PDB entry 5CZ9 | X-ray diffraction, 2.90 A resolution | chains D and E of the 28 polymer chains in the assembly

== Chain D ==
Molecule: Proteasome subunit alpha type-5
From: Saccharomyces cerevisiae (strain ATCC 204508 / S288c)
Notes: EC 3.4.25.1
UniProt: P32379 (PSA5_YEAST); residues -7 to 252 here correspond to UniProt positions 1-260 (UniProt number = residue number + 8)
Sequence (260 residues; each row starts with the number of its first residue; numbers below 1 keep their minus sign (Met-7 is residue -7)):
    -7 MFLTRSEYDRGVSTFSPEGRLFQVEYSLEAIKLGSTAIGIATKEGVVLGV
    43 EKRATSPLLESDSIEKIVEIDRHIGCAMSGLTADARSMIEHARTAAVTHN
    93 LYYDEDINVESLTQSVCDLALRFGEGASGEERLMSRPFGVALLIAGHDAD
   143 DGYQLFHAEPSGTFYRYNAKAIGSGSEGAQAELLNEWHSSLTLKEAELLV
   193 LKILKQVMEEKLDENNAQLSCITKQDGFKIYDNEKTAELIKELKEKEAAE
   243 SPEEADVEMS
Unresolved in the structure: -7 to 0, 118-124, 243-252

== Chain E ==
Molecule: Proteasome subunit alpha type-6
From: Saccharomyces cerevisiae (strain ATCC 204508 / S288c)
Notes: EC 3.4.25.1
UniProt: P40302 (PSA6_YEAST); residues 0-233 here correspond to UniProt positions 1-234 (UniProt number = residue number + 1)
Sequence (234 residues; numbered 0 to 233; the number before each row is that of its first residue; numbering starts at 0):
     0 MFRNNYDGDTVTFSPTGRLFQVEYALEAIKQGSVTVGLRSNTHAVLVALK
    50 RNADELSSYQKKIIKCDEHMGLSLAGLAPDARVLSNYLRQQCNYSSLVFN
   100 RKLAVERAGHLLCDKAQKNTQSYGGRPYGVGLLIIGYDKSGAHLLEFQPS
   150 GNVTELYGTAIGARSQGAKTYLERTLDTFIKIDGNPDELIKAGVEAISQS
   200 LRDESLTVDNLSIAIVGKDTPFTIYDGEAVAKYI
Unresolved in the structure: 0-2
Swiss-Prot annotation at these positions:
  - modified residue: Ser13 (Phosphoserine)
  - cross-link: Lys190 (Glycyl lysine isopeptide (Lys-Gly) (interchain with G-Cter in ubiquitin))

== Interface between chain D and chain E ==
Contacting residue pairs (43):
  Ser5(D) with Arg125(E)
  Thr6(D) with Gly7(E); Gln20(E)
  Phe7(D) with Gln20(E), hydrogen bond (backbone-side chain); Tyr23(E); Ala24(E), hydrophobic; Leu76(E), hydrophobic; Arg125(E); Pro126(E); Gly128(E)
  Ser8(D) with Tyr23(E)
  Pro9(D) with Tyr23(E), hydrophobic; Glu26(E)
  Glu10(D) with Glu26(E); Gln30(E)
  Gly11(D) with Tyr23(E); Ala27(E)
  Leu13(D) with Arg125(E)
  Gln106(D) with Arg81(E), hydrogen bond
  Asp110(D) with Arg81(E), salt bridge
  Leu113(D) with Pro78(E), hydrophobic; Arg125(E)
  Glu117(D) with Tyr122(E), hydrogen bond
  Ser153(D) with Pro78(E)
  Gly154(D) with Pro78(E)
  Thr155(D) with Gln59(E)
  Phe156(D) with Gln59(E)
  Tyr157(D) with Arg50(E); Ala52(E); Ser56(E); Ser57(E)
  Arg158(D) with Ser56(E); Ser57(E), hydrogen bond (backbone-backbone)
  Tyr159(D) with Ala52(E); Asp53(E); Leu55(E); Ser56(E)
  Asn160(D) with Leu55(E), hydrogen bond (backbone-backbone)
  Ala161(D) with Leu55(E)
  Gln172(D) with Asp53(E), hydrogen bond; Leu55(E)
  Leu175(D) with Leu55(E)
  Leu176(D) with Leu55(E), hydrophobic
Also at the interface, not in a pair above, chain D (26 interface residues in all): Arg2, Gly3
Also at the interface, not in a pair above, chain E (25 interface residues in all): Asp6, Asn51, Asp79, Gly123

== Overview ==
The interface between chain D and chain E involves 26 residues on one side and 25 on the other, with 6
hydrogen bonds and 1 salt bridge. Polar pairs include Asp110(D)-Arg81(E), Phe7(D)-Gln20(E) and
Gln106(D)-Arg81(E).
Chain D is Proteasome subunit alpha type-5 and chain E is Proteasome subunit alpha type-6, both from
Saccharomyces cerevisiae (strain ATCC 204508 / S288c); the structure, Yeast 20S proteasome beta5-D17N mutant
in complex with Carfilzomib; Propeptide expressed in trans, was determined by X-ray diffraction (same
publication as 5CZ4, 5CZ5, 5CZ6, 5CZ7, 5CZ8, 5CZA and 16 further entries).
